PDB entry 6TKY | X-ray diffraction, 2.55 A resolution | chains B and D

== Chain B ==
Name: Dedicator of cytokinesis protein 10
Organism: Homo sapiens
UniProt: Q96BY6 (DOC10_HUMAN); numbering as in UniProt (aligned over 1694-2150)
Chain sequence (457 residues; numbered 1694 to 2150; the number before each row is that of its first residue):
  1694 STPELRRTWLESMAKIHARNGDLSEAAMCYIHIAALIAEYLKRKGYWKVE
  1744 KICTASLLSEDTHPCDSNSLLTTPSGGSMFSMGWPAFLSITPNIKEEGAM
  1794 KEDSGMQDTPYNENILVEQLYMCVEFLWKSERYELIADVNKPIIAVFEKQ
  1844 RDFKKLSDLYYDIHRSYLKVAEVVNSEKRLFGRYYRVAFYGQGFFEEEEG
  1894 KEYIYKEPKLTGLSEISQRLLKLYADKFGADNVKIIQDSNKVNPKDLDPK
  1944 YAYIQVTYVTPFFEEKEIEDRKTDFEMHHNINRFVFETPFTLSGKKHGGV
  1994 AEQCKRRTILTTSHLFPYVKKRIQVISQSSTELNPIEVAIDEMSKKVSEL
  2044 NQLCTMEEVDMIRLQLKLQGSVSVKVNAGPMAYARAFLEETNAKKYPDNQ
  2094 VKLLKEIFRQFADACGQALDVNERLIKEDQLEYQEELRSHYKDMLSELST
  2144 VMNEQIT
Not modelled in the structure: 1741-1772, 1795-1803

== Chain D ==
Name: Cell division control protein 42 homolog
Organism: Homo sapiens
Notes: EC 3.6.5.2
UniProt: P60953 (CDC42_HUMAN); residue numbers follow UniProt; this construct covers 1-188
Chain sequence (188 residues; each row starts with the number of its first residue):
     1 MQTIKCVVVGDGAVGKTCLLISYTTNKFPSEYVPTVFDNYAVTVMIGGEP
    51 YTLGLFDTAGQEDYDRLRPLSYPQTDVFLVCFSVVSPSSFENVKEKWVPE
   101 ITHHCPKTPFLLVGTQIDLRDDPSTIEKLAKNKQKPITPETAEKLARDLK
   151 AVKYVECSALTQKGLKNVFDEAILAALEPPEPKKSRRC
Not modelled in the structure: 179-188
Swiss-Prot annotation at these positions:
  - motif: Tyr32 to Tyr40 (Effector region)
  - binding site (GTP): Gly10 to Thr17, Asp57 to Gln61, Thr115 to Asp118
  - modified residue: Tyr32 (Microbial infection: O-AMP-tyrosine), Thr35 (Microbial infection: O-AMP-threonine), Tyr64 (Phosphotyrosine), Cys188 (Cysteine methyl ester)
  - lipidation: Cys188 (S-geranylgeranyl cysteine)
  - glycosylation: Tyr32 (Microbial infection: O-linked (GlcNAc) tyrosine), Thr35 (Microbial infection: O-alpha-linked (GlcNAc) threonine)
  - natural variant: Tyr64 (Y64C: In TKS)
  - mutagenesis: Gly12 (G12V: Constitutively active. Interacts with PARD6 proteins. Does not inhibit filopodia formation. No effect on NR3C2 transcriptional activity), Thr17 (T17N: Constitutively inactive. Does not interact with PARD6 proteins. Inhibits filopodia formation. No effect on NR3C2 transcriptional activity), Tyr32 (Y32F: Abolishes AMPylation by Haemophilus IbpA), Gln61 (Q61L: Constitutively active. Interacts with PARD6 proteins)

== Interface between chain B and chain D ==
Contacting residue pairs - 91 pairs, chain B then chain D:
  Ser1869(B) with Pro50(D)
  Glu1870(B) with Pro50(D)
  Lys1871(B) with Gly48(D)
  Leu1873(B) with Met45(D), hydrophobic
  Arg1876(B) with Asn26(D)
  Tyr1878(B) with Asn26(D), hydrogen bond
  Leu1903(B) with Thr43(D); Met45(D), hydrophobic
  Gly1905(B) with Asn26(D)
  Leu1906(B) with Asn26(D), hydrogen bond (backbone-side chain); Lys27(D); Phe28(D); Gln162(D)
  Ser1907(B) with Gln162(D)
  Glu1908(B) with Lys166(D)
  Ser1910(B) with Phe28(D)
  Gln1911(B) with Thr161(D); Lys163(D)
  Gln1930(B) with Phe28(D); Glu31(D); Leu160(D), hydrogen bond (side chain-backbone)
  Asp1931(B) with Glu31(D)
  Ser1932(B) with Glu31(D), hydrogen bond
  Val1949(B) with Phe28(D)
  Tyr1951(B) with Thr25(D); Asn26(D)
  Glu1980(B) with Lys27(D), hydrogen bond (backbone-side chain)
  Thr1981(B) with Glu31(D)
  Pro1982(B) with Ser30(D); Glu31(D); Tyr32(D)
  Lys1989(B) with Ser30(D); Glu31(D), salt bridge
  His1990(B) with Pro29(D); Ser30(D), hydrogen bond (side chain-backbone); Tyr32(D), hydrogen bond (side chain-backbone); Pro34(D)
  Val1993(B) with Val36(D), hydrophobic
  Gln1996(B) with Pro34(D)
  Glu2035(B) with Thr35(D), hydrogen bond; Val36(D), hydrogen bond (side chain-backbone); Phe37(D)
  Met2036(B) with Val36(D), hydrophobic; Phe37(D), hydrophobic
  Lys2039(B) with Phe37(D)
  Asp2053(B) with Gln2(D); Thr3(D), hydrogen bond
  Ile2055(B) with Thr3(D); Lys5(D); Phe56(D)
  Arg2056(B) with Thr3(D); Thr52(D)
  Leu2059(B) with Asn39(D), hydrogen bond (backbone-side chain); Tyr40(D); Ala41(D), hydrophobic; Gly54(D); Leu55(D); Phe56(D), hydrophobic
  Gln2062(B) with Asn39(D); Phe56(D); Ser71(D), hydrogen bond
  Gly2063(B) with Phe37(D); Asp38(D), hydrogen bond (backbone-backbone); Asn39(D)
  Ser2064(B) with Phe37(D)
  Val2067(B) with Val36(D); Asp38(D)
  Lys2068(B) with Asp38(D), hydrogen bond (backbone-side chain); Ala59(D); Tyr64(D); Leu67(D)
  Val2069(B) with Thr17(D); Asp38(D), hydrogen bond (backbone-side chain); Asp57(D); Thr58(D); Ala59(D)
  Asn2070(B) with Thr35(D), hydrogen bond (side chain-backbone); Val36(D); Phe37(D), hydrogen bond (side chain-backbone); Asp38(D), hydrogen bond (backbone-side chain); Tyr40(D), hydrogen bond
  Ala2071(B) with Val36(D), hydrogen bond (backbone-backbone)
  Gly2072(B) with Val36(D), hydrogen bond (backbone-backbone)
  Pro2073(B) with Val36(D)
  Tyr2076(B) with Val36(D)
  Asp2122(B) with Pro73(D); Gln74(D), hydrogen bond
  Gln2123(B) with Pro73(D)
  Glu2125(B) with Leu70(D)
  Tyr2126(B) with Leu70(D)
  Glu2129(B) with Leu67(D)
Other interface residues (no listed pair), chain B (54 interface residues in all): Thr1904, Ile1928, Lys1998, Gln2058, Phe2104, His2133
Other interface residues (no listed pair), chain D (44 interface residues in all): Lys16, Val33

== In short ==
Chain B and chain D form an interface of 54 and 44 residues respectively; the contacts include 22 hydrogen
bonds and 1 salt bridge. Polar contacts include Lys1989(B)-Glu31(D), Tyr1878(B)-Asn26(D) and
Leu1906(B)-Asn26(D). UniProt lists 17 GTP-binding residues and 4 mutagenesis sites on chain D.
Chain B is Dedicator of cytokinesis protein 10 and chain D is Cell division control protein 42 homolog, both
from Homo sapiens; the structure, Crystal structure of the DHR2 domain of DOCK10 in complex with CDC42, was
determined by X-ray diffraction, deposited together with 6TKZ.
